Entry 6LHA (electron microscopy, 3.56 A resolution); this record covers chains B and D of the 4 polymer chains in the assembly.

== Chain B ==
Name: VP2 protein
Organism: Coxsackievirus A16
Notes: EC 3.4.22.29, 3.6.1.15, 3.4.22.28, 2.7.7.48
UniProtKB: A0A1D3TZV2 (A0A1D3TZV2_9ENTO); residues 1-254 here correspond to UniProt positions 70-323 (UniProt number = residue number + 69)
Sequence (254 residues; numbered 1 to 254; the number before each row is that of its first residue):
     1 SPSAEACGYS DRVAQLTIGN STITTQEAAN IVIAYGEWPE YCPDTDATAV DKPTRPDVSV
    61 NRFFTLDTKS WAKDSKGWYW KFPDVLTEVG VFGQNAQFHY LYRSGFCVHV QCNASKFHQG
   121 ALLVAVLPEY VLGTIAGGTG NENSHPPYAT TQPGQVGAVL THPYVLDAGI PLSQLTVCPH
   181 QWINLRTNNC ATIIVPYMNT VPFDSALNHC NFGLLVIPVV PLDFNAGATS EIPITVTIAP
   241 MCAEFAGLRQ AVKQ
Not modelled in the structure: 1-9
Reported in the primary citation:
  - conformationally variable residues: Ser230 to Glu231

== Chain D ==
Name: VP4 protein
Organism: Coxsackievirus A16
UniProtKB: A5HX42 (A5HX42_9ENTO); residues 1-69 here = UniProt positions 1-69
Sequence (69 residues; row label = number of the first residue in the row):
     1 MGSQVSTQRS GSHENSNSAS EGSTINYTTI NYYKDAYAAS AGRQDMSQDP KKFTDPVMDV
    61 IHEMAPPLK
Not modelled in the structure: 1-12

== Interface between chain B and chain D ==
Contacting residue pairs (13):
  Ser10(B) with Lys69(D), hydrogen bond (backbone-backbone)
  Asp11(B) with Lys69(D)
  Arg12(B) with Leu68(D)
  Asn30(B) with Val57(D); Asp59(D), hydrogen bond (side chain-backbone); Ile61(D)
  Ile31(B) with Val57(D); Met58(D), hydrogen bond (backbone-backbone)
  Val32(B) with Pro56(D)
  Ile33(B) with Pro56(D), hydrogen bond (backbone-backbone); Met58(D), hydrophobic
  Tyr35(B) with Lys52(D)
  Trp38(B) with Met58(D), hydrophobic
Also at the interface, not in a pair above, chain D (10 interface residues in all): Phe53, Pro67

== Summary ==
9 residues of chain B and 10 residues of chain D are in contact, with 4 hydrogen bonds. Polar contacts include
Ser10(B)-Lys69(D), Asn30(B)-Asp59(D) and Ile31(B)-Met58(D). From the paper: conformational variability at
Ser230(B).
Here chain B is VP2 protein and chain D is VP4 protein, both from Coxsackievirus A16. Entry 6LHA (The cryo-EM
structure of coxsackievirus A16 mature virion) was determined by electron microscopy together with 6LHB, 6LHC,
6LHK, 6LHL, 6LHO and 6LHP from the same study.
